PDB entry 6FOG | X-ray diffraction, 1.94 A resolution | chains A and C

# Chain A (and C)
Protein: Acylpyruvase FAHD1, mitochondrial
Organism: Homo sapiens
Notes: EC 3.7.1.5, 4.1.1.3; chain C of this document is another copy of the same molecule, construct and numbering; everything in this record applies to it too
Reference sequence: Q6P587 (FAHD1_HUMAN); residues 1-224 here = UniProt positions 1-224
Chain sequence (224 residues; each row starts with the number of its first residue):
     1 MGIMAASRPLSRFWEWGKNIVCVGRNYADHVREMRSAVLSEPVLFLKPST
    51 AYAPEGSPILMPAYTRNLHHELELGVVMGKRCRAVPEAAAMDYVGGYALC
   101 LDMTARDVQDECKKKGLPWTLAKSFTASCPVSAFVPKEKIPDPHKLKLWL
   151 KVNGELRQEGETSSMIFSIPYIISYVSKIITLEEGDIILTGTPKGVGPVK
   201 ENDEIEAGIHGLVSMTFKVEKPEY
Unresolved in the structure: 1-5, 224 (chain C: 1-8)
Bound ions: Mg2+ site 1: Lys18, Asn19 (shared with Lys18(C), Asn19(C) of chain C); Mg2+ site 2: Glu71, Glu73, Asp102 (together with oxalate ion)
Ligand contacts: oxalate ion (OXL): Val23, Gly24, Arg25, Asn26, His30, Phe45, Glu71, Glu73, Asp102, Lys123, Gly191, Thr192
Reported in the primary citation:
  - binding site for oxalate ion: Gly24, Arg25, Glu71, Glu73, Asp102, Lys123, Thr192
  - Mg2+ coordination: Glu71, Glu73, Asp102
  - contacts within the chain: His30-Glu33 (hydrogen bond), Lys47-Asp102 (hydrogen bond), Glu71-Arg106 (hydrogen bond), Arg106-Gln109 (hydrogen bond), Asp102-Lys123 (hydrogen bond)
  - conformationally variable residues (order/disorder transition, side-chain flip): Gly24, Arg25, Asp29 to Leu39
  - catalytic residues: His30, Glu33, Lys123 (proposed by the authors, not directly observed)
  - catalytic residues: Gln109 (from molecular simulation)
  - mutagenesis - H30A, E33A: decreased catalytic activity on OAA
  - mutagenesis - K123A: abolished catalytic activity on ODx
  - mutagenesis - K123A: abolished catalytic activity on ApH
  - mutagenesis - H30A, E33A: abolished catalytic activity (ApH activity)
  - mutagenesis - R106A: abolished catalytic activity

# Interface between chain A and chain C
Residue-residue contacts (65; chain A residue first):
  Glu15(A) with Lys18(C), hydrogen bond (backbone-side chain)
  Trp16(A) with Lys18(C)
  Gly17(A) with Lys18(C)
  Lys18(A) with Glu15(C), hydrogen bond (side chain-backbone); Trp16(C); Lys18(C); Asn19(C); Ser49(C)
  Asn19(A) with Lys18(C); Pro48(C); Ser49(C), hydrogen bond
  Arg25(A) with Leu117(C)
  Leu39(A) with Leu117(C), hydrophobic
  Val43(A) with Pro118(C)
  Leu44(A) with Pro118(C); Thr120(C), hydrogen bond (backbone-side chain)
  Phe45(A) with Pro118(C), hydrophobic; Thr120(C)
  Leu46(A) with Leu46(C); Pro48(C); Ser124(C)
  Lys47(A) with Leu46(C)
  Pro48(A) with Asn19(C); Leu46(C); Ile180(C), hydrophobic
  Ser49(A) with Lys18(C); Asn19(C), hydrogen bond
  Thr50(A) with Ile180(C); Thr181(C), hydrogen bond (side chain-backbone); Glu183(C)
  Tyr64(A) with Ile179(C)
  Arg83(A) with Tyr224(C)
  Ala84(A) with Tyr224(C), hydrophobic
  Lys113(A) with Gly116(C)
  Gly116(A) with Lys113(C); Trp119(C), hydrogen bond (backbone-side chain)
  Leu117(A) with Trp119(C)
  Pro118(A) with Leu44(C); Trp119(C)
  Trp119(A) with Gly116(C), hydrogen bond (side chain-backbone); Leu117(C); Pro118(C)
  Thr120(A) with Leu44(C), hydrogen bond (side chain-backbone); Phe45(C); Ile180(C)
  Leu121(A) with Tyr175(C); Ile179(C), hydrophobic
  Ser124(A) with Leu46(C); Ile180(C)
  Phe125(A) with Ile179(C)
  Thr126(A) with Ile179(C), hydrogen bond (backbone-backbone); Ile180(C); Thr181(C), hydrogen bond (side chain-backbone)
  Tyr175(A) with Leu121(C)
  Ile179(A) with Tyr64(C); Leu121(C), hydrophobic; Phe125(C); Thr126(C), hydrogen bond (backbone-backbone)
  Ile180(A) with Pro48(C), hydrophobic; Thr50(C); Ser124(C); Thr126(C)
  Thr181(A) with Thr50(C), hydrogen bond (backbone-side chain); Thr126(C), hydrogen bond (backbone-side chain)
  Glu183(A) with Thr50(C)
Other interface residues (no listed pair), chain A (34 interface residues in all): Arg81
Other interface residues (no listed pair), chain C (32 interface residues in all): Gly17, Arg25, Leu39, Val43, Lys47

# Overview
34 residues of chain A face 32 of chain C across their interface; the contacts include 14 hydrogen bonds.
Polar contacts include Glu15(A)-Lys18(C), Asn19(A)-Ser49(C) and Leu44(A)-Thr120(C). From the paper: catalytic
residues His30(A), Glu33(A) and Lys123(A) among others; H30A and E33A of chain A reduce catalytic activity on
OAA; 4 substitutions were tested in all.
Chain A and chain C are both Acylpyruvase FAHD1, mitochondrial (Homo sapiens); the structure, X-ray structure
of homo sapiens Fumarylacetoacetate hydrolase domain containing protein 1 (FAHD1) in complex with inhibitor
..., was determined by X-ray diffraction, deposited together with 6FOH.
